Entry 7Y3M (X-ray diffraction, 2.72 A resolution); this record covers chains H and A of the 4 polymer chains in the assembly.

Chain H:
Molecule: 16-nt DNA strand
Sequence (16 nucleotides; numbered 1 to 16; the number before each row is that of its first residue):
     1 GGAATATAATATTTCC

Chain A:
Name: Sal-like protein 4
Source organism: Homo sapiens
UniProtKB: Q9UJQ4 (SALL4_HUMAN); residue numbers follow UniProt; this construct covers 378-453
Amino-acid sequence (79 residues; row label = number of the first residue in the row):
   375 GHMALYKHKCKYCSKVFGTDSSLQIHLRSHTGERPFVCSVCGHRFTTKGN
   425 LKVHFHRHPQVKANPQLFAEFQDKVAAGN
Not modelled in the structure: 375-379, 436-453
Sequence notes: expression tag (375-377)
Bound ions: Zn2+ site 1: Cys384, Cys387, His400, His404; Zn2+ site 2: Cys412, Cys415, His428, His432
UniProt features mapped onto this chain:
  - zinc finger: His382 to His404 (C2H2-type 2), Phe410 to His432 (C2H2-type 3)
  - cross-link: Lys436 (Glycyl lysine isopeptide (Lys-Gly) (interchain with G-Cter in SUMO2))
Reported in the primary citation:
  - disease-associated variants - S396F: decreased stability (proposed by the authors, not directly observed)
  - disease-associated variants - R431Q: decreased binding to the 16-nt DNA strand (proposed by the authors, not directly observed)
  - binding site for the 16-nt DNA strand: Asn424

How chain H and chain A interact:
Residue-residue contacts - 13 pairs, chain H then chain A:
  DA6(H) with Arg431(A), salt bridge to the phosphate
  DT7(H) with His417(A), salt bridge to the phosphate; His428(A), salt bridge to the phosphate
  DA8(H) with Arg408(A), salt bridge to the phosphate; Phe419(A), phosphate contact; Asn424(A), base contact
  DA9(H) with Ser403(A), phosphate contact; Thr420(A), phosphate contact; Asn424(A), hydrogen bond to the base
  DT10(H) with Ile399(A), base contact; His400(A), salt bridge to the phosphate; Ser403(A), phosphate contact
  DA11(H) with Lys389(A), salt bridge to the phosphate
Other interface residues (no listed pair), chain H (7 interface residues in all): DT5
Other interface residues (no listed pair), chain A (13 interface residues in all): Thr421, Val427

Overview:
7 residues of chain H and 13 residues of chain A are in contact; the contacts include 1 hydrogen bond and 6
salt bridges. Polar pairs include DA9(H)-Asn424(A), DA6(H)-Arg431(A) and DT7(H)-His417(A). From the paper: a
binding site for the 16-nt DNA strand at Asn424(A); S396F of chain A reduces stability.
Chain H is a 16-nt DNA strand and chain A is Sal-like protein 4 (Homo sapiens); the structure, Structure of
SALL4 ZFC1 bound with 16 bp AT-rich dsDNA, was determined by X-ray diffraction.
